9ER5 - chains S and T of the 4 polymer chains in the assembly; structure by X-ray diffraction, 1.40 A resolution.

[Chain S (and T)]
Molecule: Hydrogenase-1 small chain
Source organism: Escherichia coli
Notes: EC 1.12.99.6; chain T of this document is another copy of the same molecule, construct and numbering; everything in this record applies to it too
UniProtKB: P69739 (MBHS_ECOLI); residues 1-271 here correspond to UniProt positions 46-316 (UniProt number = residue number + 45)
Chain sequence (279 residues; each row starts with the number of its first residue):
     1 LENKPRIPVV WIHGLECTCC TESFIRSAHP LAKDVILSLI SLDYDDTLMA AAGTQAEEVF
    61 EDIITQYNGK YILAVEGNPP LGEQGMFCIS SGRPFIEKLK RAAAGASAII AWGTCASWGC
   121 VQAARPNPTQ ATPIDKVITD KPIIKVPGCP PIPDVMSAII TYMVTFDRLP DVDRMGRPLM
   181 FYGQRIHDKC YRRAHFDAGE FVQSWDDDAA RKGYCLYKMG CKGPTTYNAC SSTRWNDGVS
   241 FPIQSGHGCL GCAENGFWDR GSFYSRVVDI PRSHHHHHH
Unresolved in the structure: 1-3, 267-279
Construct notes: expression tag (272-279)
Curated features (UniProtKB/Swiss-Prot):
  - binding site ([4Fe-4S] cluster): C17, C20, C115, C149, H187, C190, C215, C221
  - binding site ([3Fe-4S] cluster): C230, C249, C252
Metal / ion sites: fe4-s3 cluster Fe: C17, C19, C20, E76, C115, C120, C149; 4Fe-4S cluster Fe: H187, C190, C215, C221; 3Fe-4S cluster Fe: C230, C249, C252
Residues lining bound ligands:
  - 3Fe-4S cluster (F3S): I186, T226, N228, C230, W235, F241, P242, C249, L250, G251, C252, A253
  - fe4-s3 cluster (SF3): E16, C17, T18, C19, C20, T21, E76, G113, T114, C115, C120, G148, C149, P150
  - 4Fe-4S cluster (SF4): I186, H187, C190, R192, R193, F196, C215, L216, Y217, C221, G223, P224, I243

[How chain S and chain T interact]
Pairs across the interface - 29 pairs, chain S then chain T:
  Q184(S) with K212(T), hydrogen bond (side chain-backbone)
  H187(S) with A194(T)
  D188(S) with Y191(T); A194(T); H195(T)
  K189(S) with Y191(T); H195(T), hydrogen bond; K212(T), hydrogen bond (side chain-backbone); G213(T)
  C190(S) with C190(T); Y191(T)
  Y191(S) with K189(T); C190(T); Y191(T), hydrophobic
  R193(S) with A194(T); D197(T)
  A194(S) with H187(T); D188(T); R193(T)
  H195(S) with D188(T); K189(T), hydrogen bond
  D197(S) with R193(T), salt bridge; D197(T)
  K212(S) with Q184(T), hydrogen bond (backbone-side chain); K189(T), hydrogen bond (backbone-side chain)
  G213(S) with K189(T)
  R234(S) with R234(T); Q244(T)
  G238(S) with R234(T), hydrogen bond (backbone-side chain)
Also at the interface, not in a pair above, chain S (17 interface residues in all): S231, S232, Q244
Also at the interface, not in a pair above, chain T (16 interface residues in all): S231, S232

[Overview]
Chain S and chain T form an interface of 17 and 16 residues respectively, with 7 hydrogen bonds and 1 salt
bridge. Among the polar pairs are D197(S)-R193(T), Q184(S)-K212(T) and K189(S)-H195(T). Chain S binds 4Fe-4S
cluster, 3Fe-4S cluster and fe4-s3 cluster.
Both chains are Hydrogenase-1 small chain (Escherichia coli). Entry 9ER5 (Hydrogenase-1 Ni-B state poised at
+100mV) was determined by X-ray diffraction.
